PDB entry 8VP5 | electron microscopy, 3.18 A resolution | chains C and B of the 4 polymer chains in the assembly

Chain C:
Protein: Bacteriocin-type signal sequence-containing protein
Source organism: Acetivibrio thermocellus ATCC 27405
UniProt: A3DCU2 (A3DCU2_ACET2); residue numbers follow UniProt; this construct covers 1-90
Amino-acid sequence (113 residues; each row starts with the number of its first residue; numbers below 1 keep their minus sign (Met-22 is residue -22)):
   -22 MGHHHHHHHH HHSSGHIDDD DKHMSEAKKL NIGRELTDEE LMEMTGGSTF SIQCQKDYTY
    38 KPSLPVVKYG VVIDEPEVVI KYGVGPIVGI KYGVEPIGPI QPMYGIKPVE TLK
Disordered / not traced: -22 to 7, 26-90
Sequence notes: initiating methionine (-22); expression tag (-21 to 0)

Chain B:
Protein: ABC-type bacteriocin transporter
Source organism: Acetivibrio thermocellus ATCC 27405
UniProt: A3DCU1 (A3DCU1_ACET2); residue numbers follow UniProt; this construct covers 1-727
Amino-acid sequence (750 residues; each row starts with the number of its first residue; numbers below 1 keep their minus sign (Met-22 is residue -22)):
   -22 MGHHHHHHHH HHSSGHIDDD DKHMLRRLFK KKYVCVRQYD LTDCGAACLS SIAQYYGLKM
    38 SLAKIREMTG TDTQGTNAYG LIHAAKQLGF SAKGVKASKE DLLKDFRLPA IANVIVDNRL
    98 AHFVVIYSIK NRIITVADPG KGIVRYSMDD FCSIWTGGLV LLEPGEAFQK GDYTQNMMVK
   158 FAGFLKPLKK TVLCIFLASL LYTALGIAGS FYIKFLFDDL IKFEKLNDLH IISAGFAVIF
   218 LLQIFLNYYR SILVTKLGMS IDKSIMMEYY SHVLKLPMNF FNSRKVGEII SRFMDASKIR
   278 QAISGATLTI MIDTIMAVIG GILLYIQNSS LFFISFIIIL LYGIIVTVFN KPIQNANRQI
   338 MEDNAKLTSA LVESVKGIET IKSFGAEEQT EKSTRDKIET VMKSSFKEGM LYINLSSLTG
   398 IVAGLGGIVI LWAGAYNVIK GNMSGGQLLA FNALLAYFLT PVKNLIDLQP LIQTAVVASN
   458 RLGEILELAT EKELREDSDD FVISLKGDIE FRNVDFRYGL RKPVLKNINL TIPKGKTVAI
   518 VGESGSGKTT LAKLLMNFYS PEKGDILING HSIKNISLEL IRKKIAFVSQ DVFIFSGTVK
   578 ENLCLGNENV DMDEIIKAAK MANAHDFIEK LPLKYDTFLN ESGANLSEGQ KQRLAIARAL
   638 LKKPDILILD EATSNLDSIT ENHIKDAIYG LEDDVTVIII AHRLSTIVNC DKIYLLKDGE
   698 IVESGSHTEL IALKGCYFKM WKQTENTLAS
Disordered / not traced: -22 to 7, 648-664, 723-727
Sequence notes: initiating methionine (-22); expression tag (-21 to 0)
Ligand contacts:
  - A1ACX (3-[oxidanyl-[2-(trimethyl-$L4-azanyl)ethoxy]phosphoryl]oxypropyl hexadecanoate), molecule 1: Ser307, Ile311, Ile314, Ile315, Leu318, Ile322, Ile398, Val399, Leu402, Gly403, Val406, Ala410, Tyr413, Asn414, Lys417, Asn419
  - A1ACX, molecule 2: Val325, Phe326, Pro329, Leu388, Asn391, Ser394, Leu395, Ile398
  - ADP (adenosine-5'-diphosphate): Asn259, Tyr495, Arg498, Val501, Glu520, Ser521, Gly522, Ser523, Gly524, Lys525, Thr526, Thr527

How chain C and chain B interact:
Pairs across the interface - 41 pairs, chain C then chain B:
  Ile9(C) - Val72(B)
  Ile9(C) - Ala74(B)
  Ile9(C) - Asp78(B)
  Ile9(C) - Lys81(B)
  Ile9(C) - Phe83(B)  hydrophobic
  Ile9(C) - Leu136(B)  hydrophobic
  Gly10(C) - Lys73(B)
  Gly10(C) - Ala74(B)
  Gly10(C) - Asp78(B)  hydrogen bond (backbone-side chain)
  Arg11(C) - Val72(B)
  Arg11(C) - Lys73(B)  hydrogen bond (backbone-backbone)
  Glu12(C) - Gly71(B)
  Glu12(C) - Val72(B)
  Leu13(C) - Gly71(B)  hydrogen bond (backbone-backbone)
  Leu13(C) - Val72(B)
  Leu18(C) - Ala55(B)
  Leu18(C) - Tyr56(B)
  Met19(C) - Asn54(B)
  Met19(C) - Tyr56(B)  hydrophobic
  Met19(C) - Lys499(B)
  Met21(C) - Asn54(B)
  Met21(C) - Ala55(B)  hydrogen bond (backbone-backbone)
  Met21(C) - Asn90(B)
  Met21(C) - Phe100(B)  hydrophobic
  Met21(C) - Gly135(B)
  Thr22(C) - Thr53(B)
  Thr22(C) - Asn54(B)
  Thr22(C) - Asn90(B)  hydrogen bond (backbone-side chain)
  Thr22(C) - Phe100(B)
  Gly23(C) - Cys21(B)  hydrogen bond (backbone-side chain)
  Gly23(C) - Gly52(B)
  Gly23(C) - Thr53(B)  hydrogen bond (backbone-backbone)
  Gly23(C) - Ala98(B)
  Gly23(C) - Phe100(B)
  Gly24(C) - Cys21(B)
  Gly24(C) - Gln51(B)
  Gly24(C) - Gly52(B)
  Gly24(C) - Ala98(B)  hydrogen bond (backbone-backbone)
  Ser25(C) - Leu18(B)
  Ser25(C) - Thr19(B)
  Ser25(C) - Gln51(B)
Other interface residues (no listed pair), chain C (15 interface residues in all): Asn8, Asp15, Glu17
Other interface residues (no listed pair), chain B (28 interface residues in all): Ile59, Lys70, His99, Val137, Leu138, Arg498

In short:
The interface between chain C and chain B involves 15 residues on one side and 28 on the other; the contacts
include 8 hydrogen bonds. Polar pairs include Gly10(C)-Asp78(B), Thr22(C)-Asn90(B) and Gly23(C)-Cys21(B).
Bound to chain B: compound A1ACX and ADP.
Chain C is Bacteriocin-type signal sequence-containing protein and chain B is ABC-type bacteriocin
transporter, both from Acetivibrio thermocellus ATCC 27405; the structure, Cryo-EM structure of the ABC
transporter PCAT1 bound with ADP and Substrate, was determined by electron microscopy together with 8VP3 and
8VP9 from the same study.
